PDB entry 1OY9 | X-ray diffraction, 3.80 A resolution | chain A

== Chain A ==
Name: Acriflavine resistance protein B
Source organism: Escherichia coli
Reference sequence: P31224 (ACRB_ECOLI); numbering as in UniProt (aligned over 1-1049)
Chain sequence (1049 residues; each row starts with the number of its first residue):
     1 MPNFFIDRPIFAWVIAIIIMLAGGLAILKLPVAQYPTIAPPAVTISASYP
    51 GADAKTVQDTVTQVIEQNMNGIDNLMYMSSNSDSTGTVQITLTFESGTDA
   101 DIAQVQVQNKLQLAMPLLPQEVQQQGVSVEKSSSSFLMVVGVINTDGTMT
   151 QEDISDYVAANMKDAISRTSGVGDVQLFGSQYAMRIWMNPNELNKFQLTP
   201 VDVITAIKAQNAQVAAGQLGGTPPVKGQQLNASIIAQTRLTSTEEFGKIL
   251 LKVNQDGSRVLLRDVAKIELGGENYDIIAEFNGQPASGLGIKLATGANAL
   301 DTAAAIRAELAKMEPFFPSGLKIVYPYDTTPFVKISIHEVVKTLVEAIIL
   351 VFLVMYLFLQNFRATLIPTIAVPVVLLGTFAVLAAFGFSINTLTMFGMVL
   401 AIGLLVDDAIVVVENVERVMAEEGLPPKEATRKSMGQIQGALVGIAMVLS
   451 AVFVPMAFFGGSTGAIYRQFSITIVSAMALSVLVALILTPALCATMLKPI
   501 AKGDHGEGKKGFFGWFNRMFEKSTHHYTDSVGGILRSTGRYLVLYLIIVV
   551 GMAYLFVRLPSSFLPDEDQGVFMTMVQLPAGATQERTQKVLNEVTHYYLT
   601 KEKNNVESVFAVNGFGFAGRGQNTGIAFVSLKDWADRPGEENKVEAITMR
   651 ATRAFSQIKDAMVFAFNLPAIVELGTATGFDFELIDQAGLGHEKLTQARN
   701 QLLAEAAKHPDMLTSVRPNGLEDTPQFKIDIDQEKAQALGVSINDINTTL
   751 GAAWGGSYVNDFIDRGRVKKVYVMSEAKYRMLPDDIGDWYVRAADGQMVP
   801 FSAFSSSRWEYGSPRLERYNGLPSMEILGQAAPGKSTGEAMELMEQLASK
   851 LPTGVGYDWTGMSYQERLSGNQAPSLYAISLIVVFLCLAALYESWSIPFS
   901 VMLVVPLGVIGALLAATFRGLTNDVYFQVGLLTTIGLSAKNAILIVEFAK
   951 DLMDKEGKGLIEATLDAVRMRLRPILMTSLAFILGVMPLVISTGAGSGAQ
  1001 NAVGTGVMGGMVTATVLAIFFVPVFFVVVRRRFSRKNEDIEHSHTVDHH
Disordered / not traced: 1-6, 499-512, 711, 860-868, 1037-1049
Swiss-Prot annotation at these positions:
  - mutagenesis: His-526 (H526Y: Partially restores chloramphenicol resistance to an AcrZ G30R mutant)
Reported in the primary citation:
  - binding site for ethidium: Ala-385, Phe-386

== Summary ==
Curated annotation (UniProt) lists one mutagenesis site. The paper reports a binding site for ethidium at
Ala-385 and Phe-386.
Chain A is Acriflavine resistance protein B (Escherichia coli); the structure, Structural Basis of Multiple
Drug Binding Capacity of the AcrB Multidrug Efflux Pump, was determined by X-ray diffraction, deposited
together with 1OY6, 1OY8, 1OYD and 1OYE.
